Entry 9F6L (electron microscopy, 3.90 A resolution); this record covers chains A and P of the 3 polymer chains in the assembly.

[Chain A]
Molecule: DNA polymerase epsilon catalytic subunit A
From: Homo sapiens
Notes: EC 2.7.7.7, 3.1.11.-
Reference sequence: Q07864 (DPOE1_HUMAN); residues 1-1200 here = UniProt positions 1-1200
Sequence (1200 residues; row label = number of the first residue in the row):
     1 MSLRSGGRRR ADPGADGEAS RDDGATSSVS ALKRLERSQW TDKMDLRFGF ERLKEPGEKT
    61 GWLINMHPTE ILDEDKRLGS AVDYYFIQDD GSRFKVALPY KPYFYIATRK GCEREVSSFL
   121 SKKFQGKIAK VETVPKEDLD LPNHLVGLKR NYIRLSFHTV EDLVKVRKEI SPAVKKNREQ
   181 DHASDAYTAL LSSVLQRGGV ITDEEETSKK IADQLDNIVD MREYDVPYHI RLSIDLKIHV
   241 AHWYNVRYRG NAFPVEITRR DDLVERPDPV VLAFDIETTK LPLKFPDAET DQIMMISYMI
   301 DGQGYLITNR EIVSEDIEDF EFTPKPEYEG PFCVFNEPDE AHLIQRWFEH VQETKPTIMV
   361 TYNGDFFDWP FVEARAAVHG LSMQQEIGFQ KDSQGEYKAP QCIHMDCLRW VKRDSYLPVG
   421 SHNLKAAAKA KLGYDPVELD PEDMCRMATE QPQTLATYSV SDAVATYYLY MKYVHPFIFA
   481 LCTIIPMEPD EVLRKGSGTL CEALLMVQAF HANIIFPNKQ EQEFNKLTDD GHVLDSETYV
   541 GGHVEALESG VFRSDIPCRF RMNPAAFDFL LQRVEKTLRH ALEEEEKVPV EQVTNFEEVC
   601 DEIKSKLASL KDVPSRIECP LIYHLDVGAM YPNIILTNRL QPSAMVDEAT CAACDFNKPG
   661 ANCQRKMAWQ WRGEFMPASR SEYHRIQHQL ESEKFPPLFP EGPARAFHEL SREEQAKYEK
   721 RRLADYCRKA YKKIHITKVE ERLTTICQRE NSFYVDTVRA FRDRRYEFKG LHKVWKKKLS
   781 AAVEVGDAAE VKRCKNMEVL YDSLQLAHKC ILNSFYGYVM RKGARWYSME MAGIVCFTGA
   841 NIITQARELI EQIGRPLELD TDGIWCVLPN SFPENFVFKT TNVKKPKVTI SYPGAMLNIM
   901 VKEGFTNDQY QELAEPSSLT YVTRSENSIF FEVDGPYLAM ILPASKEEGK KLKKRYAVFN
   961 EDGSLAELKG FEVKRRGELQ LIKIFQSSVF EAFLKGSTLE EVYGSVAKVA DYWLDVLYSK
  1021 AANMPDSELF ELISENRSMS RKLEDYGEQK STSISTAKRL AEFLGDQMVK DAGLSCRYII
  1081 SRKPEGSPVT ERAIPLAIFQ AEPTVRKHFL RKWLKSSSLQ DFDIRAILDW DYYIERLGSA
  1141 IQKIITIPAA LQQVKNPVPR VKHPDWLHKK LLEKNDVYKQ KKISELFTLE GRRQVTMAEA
Unresolved in the structure: 1-26, 182-212, 1176-1200
Ion coordination: Ca2+ site 1: Asp-275, Asp-368 (shared with DT30(P), DC31(P) of chain P); Ca2+ site 2: Asp-275, Glu-277, Asp-462 (shared with DC31(P) of chain P); 4Fe-4S cluster Fe: Cys-651, Cys-654, Cys-663, Cys-747
Small-molecule neighbours: 4Fe-4S cluster (SF4): Leu-145, Val-646, Thr-650, Cys-651, Cys-654, Phe-656, Asn-657, Cys-663, Gln-664, Cys-747, Arg-749
UniProt features mapped onto this chain:
  - modified residue: Ser-1184 (Phosphoserine)
  - natural variant: Ala-189 (A189T: Found in a colorectal sample), Arg-231 (R231H: Found in a colorectal sample), Pro-286 (P286H: Found in a colorectal sample; P286R: Found in a colorectal sample), Phe-367 (F367S: Found in a colorectal sample), Val-411 (V411L: In CRCS12; uncertain significance), Leu-424 (L424V: In CRCS12), Pro-436 (P436R: Found in a colorectal sample), Tyr-458 (Y458F: In CRCS12; uncertain significance), Ser-459 (S459F: Found in a colorectal sample), Arg-762 (R762W: Found in a colorectal sample), Lys-777 (K777N: Found in a colorectal sample), Ala-1007 (A1007P: In IMAGEI; uncertain significance), 1 further natural variant entry in UniProt
What the authors report for this chain:
  - catalytic residues: Asp-275, Glu-277 (citing earlier work)

[Chain P]
Molecule: DNA nascent strand
Sequence (31 nucleotides; numbered 1 to 31; the number before each row is that of its first residue):
     1 TTTTTTTTAT CTGAAGTTCG AATCCTGGAT C
Unresolved in the structure: 1-17
Ion coordination: Ca2+ site 1: DT30, DC31 (shared with Asp-275(A), Asp-368(A) of chain A); Ca2+ site 2: DC31 (shared with Asp-275(A), Glu-277(A), Asp-462(A) of chain A)

[How chain A and chain P interact]
Pairs across the interface (20):
  Asp-275(A) / DC31(P)  phosphate contact
  Glu-277(A) / DC31(P)  phosphate contact
  Phe-285(A) / DC31(P)  base contact
  Tyr-362(A) / DT30(P)  phosphate contact
  Asn-363(A) / DT30(P)  hydrogen bond to the sugar
  Phe-366(A) / DT30(P)  base contact
  Phe-367(A) / DT30(P)  sugar contact
  Gly-420(A) / DA29(P)  phosphate contact
  Asn-423(A) / DA29(P)  sugar contact
  Asp-462(A) / DC31(P)  phosphate contact
  Arg-976(A) / DG28(P)  salt bridge to the phosphate
  Arg-976(A) / DA29(P)  salt bridge to the phosphate
  Arg-976(A) / DT30(P)  hydrogen bond to the base
  Ser-1038(A) / DG28(P)  phosphate contact
  Met-1039(A) / DG27(P)  phosphate contact
  Ser-1040(A) / DG27(P)  phosphate contact
  Arg-1041(A) / DG27(P)  salt bridge to the phosphate
  Tyr-1046(A) / DT26(P)  phosphate contact
  Tyr-1046(A) / DG27(P)  phosphate contact
  Gln-1049(A) / DT26(P)  phosphate contact
Other interface residues (no listed pair), chain A (23 interface residues in all): Pro-286, Leu-408, Val-419, His-422, Leu-424, Ser-1075
Other interface residues (no listed pair), chain P (7 interface residues in all): DC25

[In short]
Chain A and chain P form an interface of 23 and 7 residues respectively; the contacts include 2 hydrogen bonds
and 3 salt bridges. Polar pairs include Arg-976(A)/DT30(P), Asn-363(A)/DT30(P) and Arg-976(A)/DG28(P). Bound
to chain A: 4Fe-4S cluster. Asp-275(A), Asp-368(A), DT30(P) and DC31(P) coordinate Ca2+ site 1. From the
paper: catalytic residues Asp-275(A) and Glu-277(A).
Here chain A is DNA polymerase epsilon catalytic subunit A (Homo sapiens) and chain P is DNA nascent strand.
Entry 9F6L (Human DNA Polymerase epsilon bound to T-C mismatched DNA (Mismatch Excision state)) was determined
by electron microscopy (same publication as 9F6D, 9F6E, 9F6F, 9F6I, 9F6J and 9F6K).
